PDB entry 8PMJ | electron microscopy, 2.81 A resolution | chain A

# Chain A
Molecule: Bile salt export pump
Source organism: Homo sapiens
Notes: EC 7.6.2.-
UniProt: O95342 (ABCBB_HUMAN); residue numbers follow UniProt; this construct covers 1-1321
Sequence (1321 residues; numbered 1 to 1321; the number before each row is that of its first residue):
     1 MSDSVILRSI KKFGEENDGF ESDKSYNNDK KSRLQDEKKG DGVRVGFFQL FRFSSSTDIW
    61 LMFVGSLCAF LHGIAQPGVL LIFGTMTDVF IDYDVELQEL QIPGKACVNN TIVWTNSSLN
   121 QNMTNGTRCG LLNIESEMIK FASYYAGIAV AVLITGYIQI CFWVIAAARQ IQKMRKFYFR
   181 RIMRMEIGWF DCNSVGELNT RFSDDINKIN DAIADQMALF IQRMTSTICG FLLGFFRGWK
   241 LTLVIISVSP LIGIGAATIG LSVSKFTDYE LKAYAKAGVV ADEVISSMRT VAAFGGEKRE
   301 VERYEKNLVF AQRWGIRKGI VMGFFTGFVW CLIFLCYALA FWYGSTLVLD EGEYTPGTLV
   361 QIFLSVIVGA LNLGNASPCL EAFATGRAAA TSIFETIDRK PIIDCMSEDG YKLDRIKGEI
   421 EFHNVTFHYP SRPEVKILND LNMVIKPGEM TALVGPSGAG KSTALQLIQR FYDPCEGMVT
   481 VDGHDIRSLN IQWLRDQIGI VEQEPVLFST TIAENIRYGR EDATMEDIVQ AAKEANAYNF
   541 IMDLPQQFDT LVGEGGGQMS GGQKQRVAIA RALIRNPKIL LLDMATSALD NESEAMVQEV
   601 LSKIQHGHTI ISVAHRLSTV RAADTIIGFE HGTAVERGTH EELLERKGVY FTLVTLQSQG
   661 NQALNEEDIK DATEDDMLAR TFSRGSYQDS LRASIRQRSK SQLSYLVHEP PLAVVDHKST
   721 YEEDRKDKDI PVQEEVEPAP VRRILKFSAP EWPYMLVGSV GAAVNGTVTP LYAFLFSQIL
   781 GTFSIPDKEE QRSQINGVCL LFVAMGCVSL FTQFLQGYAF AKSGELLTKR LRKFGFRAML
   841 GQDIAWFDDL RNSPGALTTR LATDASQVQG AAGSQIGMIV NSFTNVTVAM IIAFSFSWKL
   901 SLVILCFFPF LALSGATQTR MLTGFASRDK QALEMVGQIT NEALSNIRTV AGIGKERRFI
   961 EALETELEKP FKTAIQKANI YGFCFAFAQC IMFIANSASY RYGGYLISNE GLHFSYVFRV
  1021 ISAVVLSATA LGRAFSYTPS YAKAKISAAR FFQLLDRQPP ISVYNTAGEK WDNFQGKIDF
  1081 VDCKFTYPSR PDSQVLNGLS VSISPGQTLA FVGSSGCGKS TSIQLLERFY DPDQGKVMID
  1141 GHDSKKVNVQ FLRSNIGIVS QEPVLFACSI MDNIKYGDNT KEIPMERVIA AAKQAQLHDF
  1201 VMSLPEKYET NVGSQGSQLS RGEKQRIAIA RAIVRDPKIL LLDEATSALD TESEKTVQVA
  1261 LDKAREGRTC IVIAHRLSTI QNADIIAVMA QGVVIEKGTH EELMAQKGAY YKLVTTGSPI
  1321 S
Unresolved in the structure: 1-43, 101-127, 346-354, 638-736, 783-788, 1318-1321
Ion coordination: Mg2+ site 1: Ser-462, Gln-503 (together with ATP); Mg2+ site 2: Ser-1120, Gln-1161 (together with ADP, vanadate)
Small-molecule neighbours:
  - ADP (adenosine-5'-diphosphate): Arg-289, Gly-557, Gln-558, Met-559, Ser-560, Gln-563, Asp-848, Tyr-1087, Ser-1089, Arg-1090, Val-1095, Ser-1115, Gly-1116, Cys-1117, Gly-1118, Lys-1119, Ser-1120, Thr-1121, Tyr-1130, Gln-1161
  - ATP (adenosine-5'-triphosphate): Asp-191, Tyr-429, Ser-431, Arg-432, Ile-437, Pro-456, Ser-457, Gly-458, Ala-459, Gly-460, Lys-461, Ser-462, Thr-463, Tyr-472, Gln-503, Arg-948, Phe-1200, Ser-1217, Gln-1218, Leu-1219, Ser-1220, Arg-1221, Gly-1222, Glu-1223, Ala-1248
UniProt features mapped onto this chain:
  - region: Phe-651 to Ala-672 (Interaction with HAX1), Tyr-1311 to Val-1314 (Mediates internalization from the plasma membrane)
  - binding site (ATP): Gly-455 to Ser-462, Gly-1113 to Ser-1120
  - modified residue: Thr-586 (Phosphothreonine), Ser-587 (Phosphoserine), Ser-690 (Phosphoserine), Ser-701 (Phosphoserine), Ser-704 (Phosphoserine), Ser-1214 (Phosphoserine), Ser-1321 (Phosphoserine)
  - glycosylation (N-linked (GlcNAc...) asparagine): Asn-109, Asn-116, Asn-122, Asn-125
From the paper describing this entry:
  - mutagenesis - E1244Q: abolished catalytic activity
  - catalytic residues: Glu-1244
  - conformationally variable residues (side-chain flip): His-615, Glu-1244, Asp-1250, His-1275
  - mutagenesis - N996A, S1022F: increased catalytic activity (basal ATPase activity)
  - disease-associated variants - R432T, T463I, Q558H, G562D, A588V, G1116R, S1120N, R1231Q (citing earlier work)

# In short
Chain A binds ATP and ADP. Ser-462 and Gln-503 coordinate Mg2+ site 1. Ser-1120 and Gln-1161 coordinate Mg2+
site 2. From UniProt: 16 ATP-binding residues. The paper reports the catalytic residue Glu-1244; N996A and
S1022F increase catalytic activity (basal ATPase activity).
Chain A is Bile salt export pump (Homo sapiens); the structure, Vanadate-trapped BSEP in nanodiscs, was
determined by electron microscopy (same publication as 8PM6 and 8PMD).
